PDB entry 4ADV | electron microscopy, 13.50 A resolution (very low resolution: no residue pairs are listed; an interface is given only as per-side residue counts) | chains A and J of the 22 polymer chains in the assembly

== Chain A ==
Molecule: 16S ribosomal RNA
From: Escherichia coli
Sequence (1542 nucleotides; row label = number of the first residue in the row):
     1 AAAUUGAAGAGUUUGAUCAUGGCUCAGAUUGAACGCUGGCGGCAGGCCUA
    51 ACACAUGCAAGUCGAACGGUAACAGGAAGAAGCUUGCUUCUUUGCUGACG
   101 AGUGGCGGACGGGUGAGUAAUGUCUGGGAAACUGCCUGAUGGAGGGGGAU
   151 AACUACUGGAAACGGUAGCUAAUACCGCAUAACGUCGCAAGACCAAAGAG
   201 GGGGACCUUCGGGCCUCUUGCCAUCGGAUGUGCCCAGAUGGGAUUAGCUA
   251 GUAGGUGGGGUAACGGCUCACCUAGGCGACGAUCCCUAGCUGGUCUGAGA
   301 GGAUGACCAGCCACACUGGAACUGAGACACGGUCCAGACUCCUACGGGAG
   351 GCAGCAGUGGGGAAUAUUGCACAAUGGGCGCAAGCCUGAUGCAGCCAUGC
   401 CGCGUGUAUGAAGAAGGCCUUCGGGUUGUAAAGUACUUUCAGCGGGGAGG
   451 AAGGGAGUAAAGUUAAUACCUUUGCUCAUUGACGUUACCCGCAGAAGAAG
   501 CACCGGCUAACUCCGUGCCAGCAGCCGCGGUAAUACGGAGGGUGCAAGCG
   551 UUAAUCGGAAUUACUGGGCGUAAAGCGCACGCAGGCGGUUUGUUAAGUCA
   601 GAUGUGAAAUCCCCGGGCUCAACCUGGGAACUGCAUCUGAUACUGGCAAG
   651 CUUGAGUCUCGUAGAGGGGGGUAGAAUUCCAGGUGUAGCGGUGAAAUGCG
   701 UAGAGAUCUGGAGGAAUACCGGUGGCGAAGGCGGCCCCCUGGACGAAGAC
   751 UGACGCUCAGGUGCGAAAGCGUGGGGAGCAAACAGGAUUAGAUACCCUGG
   801 UAGUCCACGCCGUAAACGAUGUCGACUUGGAGGUUGUGCCCUUGAGGCGU
   851 GGCUUCCGGAGCUAACGCGUUAAGUCGACCGCCUGGGGAGUACGGCCGCA
   901 AGGUUAAAACUCAAAUGAAUUGACGGGGGCCCGCACAAGCGGUGGAGCAU
   951 GUGGUUUAAUUCGAUGCAACGCGAAGAACCUUACCUGGUCUUGACAUCCA
  1001 CGGAAGUUUUCAGAGAUGAGAAUGUGCCUUCGGGAACCGUGAGACAGGUG
  1051 CUGCAUGGCUGUCGUCAGCUCGUGUUGUGAAAUGUUGGGUUAAGUCCCGC
  1101 AACGAGCGCAACCCUUAUCCUUUGUUGCCAGCGGUCCGGCCGGGAACUCA
  1151 AAGGAGACUGCCAGUGAUAAACUGGAGGAAGGUGGGGAUGACGUCAAGUC
  1201 AUCAUGGCCCUUACGACCAGGGCUACACACGUGCUACAAUGGCGCAUACA
  1251 AAGAGAAGCGACCUCGCGAGAGCAAGCGGACCUCAUAAAGUGCGUCGUAG
  1301 UCCGGAUUGGAGUCUGCAACUCGACUCCAUGAAGUCGGAAUCGCUAGUAA
  1351 UCGUGGAUCAGAAUGCCACGGUGAAUACGUUCCCGGGCCUUGUACACACC
  1401 GCCCGUCACACCAUGGGAGUGGGUUGCAAAAGAAGUAGGUAGCUUAACCU
  1451 UCGGGAGGGCGCUUACCACUUUGUGAUUCAUGACUGGGGUGAAGUCGUAA
  1501 CAAGGUAACCGUAGGGGAACCUGCGGUUGGAUCACCUCCUUA
Unresolved in the structure: 1-4, 1386-1505, 1535-1542

== Chain J ==
Protein: 30S ribosomal protein S10
From: Escherichia coli
UniProtKB: P0A7R5 (RS10_ECOLI); residues 1-103 here = UniProt positions 1-103
Sequence (103 residues; row label = number of the first residue in the row):
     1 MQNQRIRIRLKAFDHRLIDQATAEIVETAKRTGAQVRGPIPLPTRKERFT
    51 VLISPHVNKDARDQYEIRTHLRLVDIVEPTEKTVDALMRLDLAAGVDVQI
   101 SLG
Unresolved in the structure: 1-4, 103

== Interface between chain A and chain J ==
At this resolution (14 A) residue pairs are not listed: 33 residues of chain A and 31 of chain J lie at the interface.

== Summary ==
33 residues of chain A and 31 residues of chain J are in contact.
Chain A is 16S ribosomal RNA and chain J is 30S ribosomal protein S10, both from Escherichia coli; the
structure, Structure of the E. coli methyltransferase KsgA bound to the E. coli 30S ribosomal subunit, was
determined by electron microscopy.
